9F7Z - chains A and B; structure by X-ray diffraction, 2.81 A resolution.

== Chain A ==
Name: anti-4-1BB DARPin
Organism: synthetic construct
Notes: fragment: soluble form; antibody fragment or engineered binder
Chain sequence (126 residues; each row starts with the number of its first residue):
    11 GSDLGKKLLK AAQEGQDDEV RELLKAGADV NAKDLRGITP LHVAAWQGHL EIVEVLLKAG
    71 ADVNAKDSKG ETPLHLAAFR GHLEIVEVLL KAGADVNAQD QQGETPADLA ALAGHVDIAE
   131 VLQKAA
Not modelled in the structure: 11-12

== Chain B ==
Name: Tumor necrosis factor receptor superfamily member 9
Organism: Homo sapiens
Reference sequence: Q07011 (TNR9_HUMAN); residue numbers follow UniProt; this construct covers 25-162
Chain sequence (138 residues; each row starts with the number of its first residue):
    25 QDPCSNCPAG TFCDNNRNQI CSPCPPNSFS SAGGQRTCDI CRQCKGVFRT RKECSSTSNA
    85 ECDCTPGFHC LGAGCSMCEQ DCKQGQELTK KGCKDCCFGT FNDQKRGICR PWTNCSLDGK
   145 SVLVNGTKER DVVCGPSP
Not modelled in the structure: 25, 161-162
Curated features (UniProtKB/Swiss-Prot):
  - glycosylation (N-linked (GlcNAc...) asparagine): N138, N149
  - natural variant: G109 (G109S: In IMD109; uncertain significance)
Cystine bridges: C28-C37, C31-C45, C48-C62, C65-C78, C68-C86, C88-C102, C94-C99, C106-C117, C120-C133, C139-C158
Glycans and other covalent adducts: N-acetylglucosamine (NAG) linked to N149

== Interface between chain A and chain B ==
Pairs across the interface (30; chain A residue first):
  L19(A) - R60(B)
  K20(A) - D26(B)
  K20(A) - R60(B)
  Q23(A) - C37(B)
  Q23(A) - D38(B)  hydrogen bond (side chain-backbone)
  Q23(A) - R60(B)
  E24(A) - N39(B)
  E24(A) - N40(B)
  R46(A) - Q59(B)
  R46(A) - T61(B)  hydrogen bond (side chain-backbone)
  R46(A) - D63(B)  salt bridge
  I48(A) - T61(B)
  V53(A) - R60(B)
  W56(A) - F36(B)
  W56(A) - T61(B)
  W56(A) - C62(B)
  Q57(A) - F36(B)
  Q57(A) - C37(B)
  H59(A) - N40(B)
  K79(A) - F53(B)
  E81(A) - I64(B)
  F89(A) - P50(B)
  F89(A) - N51(B)
  F89(A) - S52(B)
  Q112(A) - I64(B)  hydrogen bond (side chain-backbone)
  Q112(A) - C65(B)
  Q112(A) - R66(B)
  Q112(A) - N83(B)  hydrogen bond
  L122(A) - N51(B)
  L122(A) - Q67(B)
Also at the interface, not in a pair above, chain A (22 interface residues in all): K16, D44, D77, L86, R90, E114, L119
Also at the interface, not in a pair above, chain B (21 interface residues in all): P49

== Summary ==
22 residues of chain A and 21 residues of chain B are in contact; the contacts include 4 hydrogen bonds and 1
salt bridge. Polar contacts include R46(A)-D63(B), Q23(A)-D38(B) and R46(A)-T61(B). Covalently linked
N-acetylglucosamine: at N149(B).
Here chain A is anti-4-1BB DARPin (synthetic construct) and chain B is Tumor necrosis factor receptor
superfamily member 9 (Homo sapiens). Entry 9F7Z (Crystal structure of human 4-1BB/TNFRSF9 in complex with the
anti-4-1BB DARPin protein) was determined by X-ray diffraction.
